Entry 1VQ9 (X-ray diffraction, 2.40 A resolution); this record covers chains 0 and 3 of the 32 polymer chains in the assembly.

== Chain 0 ==
Molecule: 23S ribosomal RNA
Organism: Haloarcula marismortui
Sequence (2922 nucleotides; row label = number of the first residue in the row):
     2 UUGGCUACUAUGCCAGCUGGUGGAUUGCUCGGCUCAGGCGCUGAUGAAGG
    52 ACGUGCCAAGCUGCGAUAAGCCAUGGGGAGCCGCACGGAGGCGAAGAACC
   102 AUGGAUUUCCGAAUGAGAAUCUCUCUAACAAUUGCUUCGCGCAAUGAGGA
   152 ACCCCGAGAACUGAAACAUCUCAGUAUCGGGAGGAACAGAAAACGCAAUG
   202 UGAUGUCGUUAGUAACCGCGAGUGAACGCGAUACAGCCCAAACCGAAGCC
   252 CUCACGGGCAAUGUGGUGUCAGGGCUACCUCUCAUCAGCCGACCGUCUCG
   302 ACGAAGUCUCUUGGAACAGAGCGUGAUACAGGGUGACAACCCCGUACUCG
   352 AGACCAGUACGACGUGCGGUAGUGCCAGAGUAGCGGGGGUUGGAUAUCCC
   402 UCGCGAAUAACGCAGGCAUCGACUGCGAAGGCUAAACACAACCUGAGACC
   452 GAUAGUGAACAAGUAGUGUGAACGAACGCUGCAAAGUACCCUCAGAAGGG
   502 AGGCGAAAUAGAGCAUGAAAUCAGUUGGCGAUCGAGCGACAGGGCAUACA
   552 AGGUCCCUCGACGAAUGACCGACGCGCGAGCGUCCAGUAAGACUCACGGG
   602 AAGCCGAUGUUCUGUCGUACGUUUUGAAAAACGAGCCAGGGAGUGUGUCU
   652 GCAUGGCAAGUCUAACCGGAGUAUCCGGGGAGGCACAGGGAAACCGACAU
   702 GGCCGCAGGGCUUUGCCCGAGGGCCGCCGUCUUCAAGGGCGGGGAGCCAU
   752 GUGGACACGACCCGAAUCCGGACGAUCUACGCAUGGACAAGAUGAAGCGU
   802 GCCGAAAGGCACGUGGAAGUCUGUUAGAGUUGGUGUCCUACAAUACCCUC
   852 UCGUGAUCUAUGUGUAGGGGUGAAAGGCCCAUCGAGUCCGGCAACAGCUG
   902 GUUCCAAUCGAAACAUGUCGAAGCAUGACCUCCGCCGAGGUAGUCUGUGA
   952 GGUAGAGCGACCGAUUGGUGUGUCCGCCUCCGAGAGGAGUCGGCACACCU
  1002 GUCAAACUCCAAACUUACAGACGCCGUUUGACGCGGGGAUUCCGGUGCGC
  1052 GGGGUAAGCCUGUGUACCAGGAGGGGAACAACCCAGAGAUAGGUUAAGGU
  1102 CCCCAAGUGUGGAUUAAGUGUAAUCCUCUGAAGGUGGUCUCGAGCCCUAG
  1152 ACAGCCGGGAGGUGAGCUUAGAAGCAGCUACCCUCUAAGAAAAGCGUAAC
  1202 AGCUUACCGGCCGAGGUUUGAGGCGCCCAAAAUGAUCGGGACUCAAAUCC
  1252 ACCACCGAGACCUGUCCGUACCACUCAUACUGGUAAUCGAGUAGAUUGGC
  1302 GCUCUAAUUGGAUGGAAGUAGGGGUGAAAACUCCUAUGGACCGAUUAGUG
  1352 ACGAAAAUCCUGGCCAUAGUAGCAGCGAUAGUCGGGUGAGAACCCCGACG
  1402 GCCUAAUGGAUAAGGGUUCCUCAGCACUGCUGAUCAGCUGAGGGUUAGCC
  1452 GGUCCUAAGUCAUACCGCAACUCGACUAUGACGAAAUGGGAAACGGGUUA
  1502 AUAUUCCCGUGCCACUAUGCAGUGAAAGUUGACGCCCUGGGGUCGAUCAC
  1552 GCUGGGCAUUCGCCCAGUCGAACCGUCCAACUCCGUGGAAGCCGUAAUGG
  1602 CAGGAAGCGGACGAACGGCGGCAUAGGGAAACGUGAUUCAACCUGGGGCC
  1652 CAUGAAAAGACGAGCAUAGUGUCCGUACCGAGAACCGACACAGGUGUCCA
  1702 UGGCGGCGAAAGCCAAGGCCUGUCGGGAGCAACCAACGUUAGGGAAUUCG
  1752 GCAAGUUAGUCCCGUACCUUCGGAAGAAGGGAUGCCUGCUCCGGAACGGA
  1802 GCAGGUCGCAGUGACUCGGAAGCUCGGACUGUCUAGUAACAACAUAGGUG
  1852 ACCGCAAAUCCGCAAGGACUCGUACGGUCACUGAAUCCUGCCCAGUGCAG
  1902 GUAUCUGAACACCUCGUACAAGAGGACGAAGGACCUGUCAACGGCGGGGG
  1952 UAACUAUGACCCUCUUAAGGUAGCGUAGUACCUUGCCGCAUCAGUAGCGG
  2002 CUUGCAUGAAUGGAUUAACCAGAGCUUCACUGUCCCAACGUUGGGCCCGG
  2052 UGAACUGUACAUUCCAGUGCGGAGUCUGGAGACACCCAGGGGGAAGCGAA
  2102 GACCCUAUGGAGCUUUACUGCAGGCUGUCGCUGAGACGUGGUCGCCGAUG
  2152 UGCAGCAUAGGUAGGAGACACUACACAGGUACCCGCGCUAGCGGGCCACC
  2202 GAGUCAACAGUGAAAUACUACCCGUCGGUGACUGCGACUCUCACUCCGGG
  2252 AGGAGGACACCGAUAGCCGGGCAGUUUGACUGGGGCGGUACGCGCUCGAA
  2302 AAGAUAUCGAGCGCGCCCUAUGGCUAUCUCAGCCGGGACAGAGACCCGGC
  2352 GAAGAGUGCAAGAGCAAAAGAUAGCUUGACAGUGUUCUUCCCAACGAGGA
  2402 ACGCUGACGCGAAAGCGUGGUCUAGCGAACCAAUUAGCCUGCUUGAUGCG
  2452 GGCAAUUGAUGACAGAAAAGCUACCCUAGGGAUAACAGAGUCGUCACUCG
  2502 CAAGAGCACAUAUCGACCGAGUGGCUUGCUACCUCGAUGUCGGUUCCCUC
  2552 CAUCCUGCCCGUGCAGAAGCGGGCAAGGGUGAGGUUGUUCGCCUAUUAAA
  2602 GGAGGUCGUGAGCUGGGUUUAGACCGUCGUGAGACAGGUCGGCUGCUAUC
  2652 UACUGGGUGUGUAAUGGUGUCUGACAAGAACGACCGUAUAGUACGAGAGG
  2702 AACUACGGUUGGUGGCCACUGGUGUACCGGUUGUUCGAGAGAGCACGUGC
  2752 CGGGUAGCCACGCCACACGGGGUAAGAGCUGAACGCAUCUAAGCUCGAAA
  2802 CCCACUUGGAAAAGAGACACCGCCGAGGUCCCGCGUACAAGACGCGGUCG
  2852 AUAGACUCGGGGUGUGCGCGUCGAGGUAACGAGACGUUAAGCCCACGAGC
  2902 ACUAACAGACCAAAGCCAUCAU
Not modelled in the structure: 2-9, 126-127, 715, 971-998, 1560, 1952-1963, 2137-2236, 2339-2343, 2665-2666, 2915-2923
Modified / non-standard residues: 1MA (6-hydro-1-methyladenosine-5'-monophosphate) at position 628, OMU (o2'-methyluridine 5'-monophosphate) at position 2587, OMG (o2'-methylguanosine-5'-monophosphate) at position 2588, UR3 (3-methyluridine-5'-monophoshate) at position 2619, PSU (pseudouridine-5'-monophosphate) at position 2621
Metal / ion sites: Mg2+ site 1 near G28 (its only coordinating residue here); Sr2+ site 1: G33, C34, U457; Na+ site 1: C40, C443; Na+ site 2: G56, A59, G61; Sr2+ site 2: G84, C85 (shared with 1 residue of chain T); Sr2+ site 3: C85, A86, C87 (shared with 1 residue of chain T); Na+ site 3: U107, U108; Mg2+ site 2: U115, G118; Na+ site 4: C130, U146, G147; Na+ site 5: C141, G142; Sr2+ site 4: G147, A183 (shared with 1 residue of chain M); Mg2+ site 3: C162, U2276; 2 more K+ sites not listed; 71 more Mg2+ sites not listed; 59 more Na+ sites not listed; 87 more Sr2+ sites not listed
Small-molecule neighbours: sparsomycin (SPS): A2486, C2487, G2540, U2541, UR3_2619, U2620, A2637

== Chain 3 ==
Name: 50S ribosomal protein L44E
Organism: Haloarcula marismortui
UniProtKB: P32411 (RL44_HALMA); residues 1-92 here = UniProt positions 1-92
Sequence (92 residues; each row starts with the number of its first residue):
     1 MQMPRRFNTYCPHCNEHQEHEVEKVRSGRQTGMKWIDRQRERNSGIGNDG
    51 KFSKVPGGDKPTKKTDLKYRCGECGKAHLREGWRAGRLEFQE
Metal / ion sites: Cd2+: Cys-11, Cys-14, Cys-71, Cys-74; Sr2+ site 1: Arg-42 (shared with U391(0) of chain 0); Sr2+ site 2: Gly-45, Gly-47, Asp-49; Sr2+ site 3: Asp-59 (shared with U2461(0) of chain 0)

== How chain 0 and chain 3 interact ==
Pairs across the interface (121; chain 0 residue first):
  A169(0) / Asn-48(3)  hydrogen bond to the sugar
  U170(0) / Asn-48(3)  sugar contact
  U170(0) / Asp-49(3)  sugar contact
  U170(0) / Gly-50(3)  hydrogen bond to the sugar
  C218(0) / Trp-35(3)  phosphate contact
  C218(0) / Gln-39(3)  hydrogen bond to the phosphate
  C218(0) / Asn-43(3)  hydrogen bond to the phosphate
  G219(0) / Gln-39(3)  hydrogen bond to the phosphate
  G219(0) / Lys-51(3)  phosphate contact
  G219(0) / Lys-54(3)  sugar contact
  C220(0) / Trp-35(3)  base contact
  C220(0) / Lys-51(3)  salt bridge to the phosphate
  G389(0) / Ile-46(3)  phosphate contact
  G390(0) / Gly-45(3)  phosphate contact
  G390(0) / Ile-46(3)  hydrogen bond to the phosphate
  A395(0) / Trp-35(3)  sugar contact
  A395(0) / Arg-42(3)  hydrogen bond to the phosphate
  U396(0) / Trp-35(3)  phosphate contact
  U396(0) / Arg-38(3)  salt bridge to the phosphate
  U396(0) / Arg-42(3)  salt bridge to the phosphate
  C735(0) / Asn-15(3)  base contact
  A1922(0) / Met-33(3)  base contact
  G1923(0) / Thr-31(3)  hydrogen bond to the sugar
  G1923(0) / Met-33(3)  sugar contact
  A1924(0) / Arg-29(3)  phosphate contact
  A1924(0) / Gln-30(3)  sugar contact
  G1925(0) / Arg-29(3)  salt bridge to the phosphate
  U2120(0) / Asn-48(3)  hydrogen bond to the sugar
  U2120(0) / Ser-53(3)  phosphate contact
  G2121(0) / Gly-47(3)  hydrogen bond to the phosphate
  G2121(0) / Asn-48(3)  phosphate contact
  G2121(0) / Ser-53(3)  hydrogen bond to the phosphate
  C2122(0) / Gly-47(3)  phosphate contact
  G2316(0) / Pro-61(3)  sugar contact
  C2317(0) / Pro-61(3)  phosphate contact
  C2317(0) / Thr-62(3)  hydrogen bond to the phosphate
  C2317(0) / Arg-84(3)  salt bridge to the phosphate
  C2318(0) / Ala-85(3)  phosphate contact
  C2318(0) / Gly-86(3)  hydrogen bond to the phosphate
  C2319(0) / Met-1(3)  hydrogen bond to the phosphate
  U2320(0) / Met-1(3)  phosphate contact
  U2320(0) / Gln-2(3)  hydrogen bond to the phosphate
  U2320(0) / Met-3(3)  base contact
  U2320(0) / Pro-4(3)  sugar contact
  U2320(0) / Gln-91(3)  hydrogen bond to the sugar
  A2321(0) / Gln-91(3)  hydrogen bond to the phosphate
  U2378(0) / Phe-7(3)  sugar contact
  U2378(0) / Asn-8(3)  hydrogen bond to the phosphate
  G2379(0) / Thr-9(3)  hydrogen bond to the phosphate
  G2379(0) / His-17(3)  salt bridge to the phosphate
  C2381(0) / Thr-9(3)  sugar contact
  C2381(0) / Tyr-10(3)  sugar contact
  C2381(0) / Arg-80(3)  hydrogen bond to the sugar
  A2382(0) / Tyr-10(3)  sugar contact
  A2382(0) / Pro-12(3)  sugar contact
  A2382(0) / Arg-80(3)  phosphate contact
  G2407(0) / Tyr-10(3)  hydrogen bond to the sugar
  G2407(0) / Asn-15(3)  hydrogen bond to the sugar
  A2408(0) / Tyr-10(3)  sugar contact
  A2408(0) / Asn-15(3)  sugar contact
  A2408(0) / Glu-16(3)  sugar contact
  A2408(0) / His-17(3)  hydrogen bond to the sugar
  C2409(0) / His-17(3)  hydrogen bond to the sugar
  C2427(0) / Lys-60(3)  base contact
  C2427(0) / Arg-84(3)  salt bridge to the phosphate
  G2428(0) / Lys-60(3)  hydrogen bond to the base
  G2428(0) / Lys-64(3)  salt bridge to the phosphate
  G2428(0) / Arg-84(3)  salt bridge to the phosphate
  C2431(0) / Lys-51(3)  hydrogen bond to the sugar
  C2432(0) / Ile-36(3)  phosphate contact
  A2433(0) / Gln-30(3)  hydrogen bond to the sugar
  A2433(0) / Lys-34(3)  phosphate contact
  A2433(0) / Ile-36(3)  phosphate contact
  A2434(0) / Ser-27(3)  sugar contact
  A2434(0) / Gly-28(3)  hydrogen bond to the sugar
  A2434(0) / Lys-34(3)  phosphate contact
  U2435(0) / Val-25(3)  sugar contact
  U2435(0) / Gly-28(3)  phosphate contact
  U2435(0) / Lys-68(3)  hydrogen bond to the phosphate
  U2435(0) / Leu-79(3)  base contact
  U2436(0) / Lys-68(3)  salt bridge to the phosphate
  U2436(0) / Ala-77(3)  hydrogen bond to the sugar
  U2436(0) / His-78(3)  sugar contact
  U2436(0) / Leu-79(3)  sugar contact
  A2437(0) / His-13(3)  sugar contact
  A2437(0) / Arg-70(3)  salt bridge to the phosphate
  A2437(0) / Lys-76(3)  phosphate contact
  A2437(0) / Ala-77(3)  hydrogen bond to the phosphate
  G2438(0) / Lys-76(3)  salt bridge to the phosphate
  C2450(0) / Met-33(3)  phosphate contact
  G2451(0) / Thr-31(3)  hydrogen bond to the phosphate
  G2451(0) / Met-33(3)  phosphate contact
  G2451(0) / Lys-34(3)  salt bridge to the phosphate
  G2451(0) / Trp-35(3)  phosphate contact
  G2451(0) / Arg-38(3)  hydrogen bond to the sugar
  G2452(0) / Trp-35(3)  hydrogen bond to the phosphate
  A2456(0) / Leu-79(3)  base contact
  U2457(0) / Leu-79(3)  base contact
  U2457(0) / Arg-80(3)  hydrogen bond to the sugar
  U2457(0) / Glu-81(3)  phosphate contact
  U2457(0) / Gly-82(3)  phosphate contact
  U2458(0) / Lys-64(3)  phosphate contact
  U2458(0) / Thr-65(3)  sugar contact
  U2458(0) / Asp-66(3)  sugar contact
  U2458(0) / Glu-81(3)  phosphate contact
  U2458(0) / Gly-82(3)  hydrogen bond to the phosphate
  G2459(0) / Lys-63(3)  hydrogen bond to the phosphate
  G2459(0) / Lys-64(3)  hydrogen bond to the phosphate
  A2460(0) / Gly-58(3)  sugar contact
  A2460(0) / Asp-59(3)  phosphate contact
  A2460(0) / Lys-60(3)  hydrogen bond to the phosphate
  A2460(0) / Lys-63(3)  salt bridge to the phosphate
  U2461(0) / Gly-58(3)  phosphate contact
  U2461(0) / Asp-59(3)  hydrogen bond to the phosphate
  U2461(0) / Lys-60(3)  salt bridge to the phosphate
  G2462(0) / Lys-60(3)  hydrogen bond to the base
  G2462(0) / Pro-61(3)  base contact
  A2468(0) / Asn-48(3)  base contact
  A2468(0) / Gly-50(3)  hydrogen bond to the base
  A2468(0) / Ser-53(3)  base contact
  A2468(0) / Lys-54(3)  salt bridge to the phosphate
Interface residues without a listed pair, chain 0 (54 interface residues in all): A2380, G2426, A2467
Interface residues without a listed pair, chain 3 (61 interface residues in all): Arg-26, Gly-32, Trp-83

== Overview ==
54 residues of chain 0 face 61 of chain 3 across their interface; the contacts include 42 hydrogen bonds and
16 salt bridges. Among the polar pairs are G2428(0)/Lys-60(3), G2462(0)/Lys-60(3) and A2468(0)/Gly-50(3).
Ligands of chain 0: sparsomycin. G33(0), C34(0) and U457(0) coordinate Sr2+ site 1.
Here chain 0 is 23S ribosomal RNA and chain 3 is 50S ribosomal protein L44E, both from Haloarcula marismortui.
Entry 1VQ9 (The structure of CCA-PHE-CAP-BIO and the antibiotic sparsomycin bound to the large ribosomal
subunit of haloarcula ...) was determined by X-ray diffraction together with 1VQ4, 1VQ5, 1VQ8, 1VQK, 1VQL,
1VQM, 1VQO and 1VQP from the same study.
